Entry 7UIK (electron microscopy, 7.70 A resolution (low resolution: residue-level contacts below are approximate; hydrogen-bond / salt-bridge calls are withheld)); this record covers chains X and U of the 10 polymer chains in the assembly.

== Chain X ==
Molecule: 38-nt DNA strand
From: Saccharomyces cerevisiae
Sequence (38 nucleotides; each row starts with the number of its first residue):
     1 ACCGGAGGAC AGTCCTCCCG ACTGACTGAC GTCGTACG

== Chain U ==
Molecule: Regulatory protein GAL4
From: Saccharomyces cerevisiae S288C
Reference sequence: P04386 (GAL4_YEAST); residues 1-147 here = UniProt positions 1-147
Amino-acid sequence (147 residues; row label = number of the first residue in the row):
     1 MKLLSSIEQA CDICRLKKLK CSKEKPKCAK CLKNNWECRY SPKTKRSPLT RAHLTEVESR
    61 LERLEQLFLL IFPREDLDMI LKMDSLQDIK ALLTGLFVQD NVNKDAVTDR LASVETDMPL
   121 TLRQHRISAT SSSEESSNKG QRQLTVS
Disordered / not traced: 1-7, 97-147
Metal / ion sites: Zn2+ site 1: Cys11, Cys14, Cys21, Cys28; Zn2+ site 2: Cys11, Cys28, Cys31, Cys38

== Interface between chain X and chain U ==
Residue-residue contacts - 15 pairs, chain X then chain U:
  DT13(X) - Leu49(U)
  DC14(X) - Arg46(U)
  DC15(X) - Arg46(U)
  DT16(X) - Glu8(U)
  DT16(X) - Ala10(U)
  DT16(X) - Arg15(U)
  DT16(X) - Lys23(U)
  DC17(X) - Ala10(U)
  DC17(X) - Lys18(U)
  DC17(X) - Leu19(U)
  DC17(X) - Lys20(U)
  DC17(X) - Cys21(U)
  DC17(X) - Lys23(U)
  DC18(X) - Lys18(U)
  DC18(X) - Lys20(U)
Also at the interface, not in a pair above, chain X (7 interface residues in all): DC19
Also at the interface, not in a pair above, chain U (11 interface residues in all): Gln9

== Overview ==
7 residues of chain X face 11 of chain U across their interface. Cys11(U), Cys14(U), Cys21(U) and Cys28(U)
coordinate Zn2+ site 1. Cys11(U), Cys28(U), Cys31(U) and Cys38(U) form the Zn2+ site 2.
Chain X is a 38-nt DNA strand (Saccharomyces cerevisiae) and chain U is Regulatory protein GAL4 (Saccharomyces
cerevisiae S288C); the structure, Mediator-PIC Early (Tail A + Upstream DNA & Activator), was determined by
electron microscopy (same publication as 7UI9, 7UIC, 7UIF, 7UIG, 7UIL and 7UIO).
